PDB entry 1F4O | X-ray diffraction, 2.50 A resolution | chains A and B

# Chain A (and B)
Name: Grancalcin
Source organism: Homo sapiens
Notes: chain B of this document is another copy of the same molecule, construct and numbering; everything in this record applies to it too
Reference sequence: P28676 (GRAN_HUMAN); numbering as in UniProt (aligned over 53-217)
Chain sequence (165 residues; row label = number of the first residue in the row):
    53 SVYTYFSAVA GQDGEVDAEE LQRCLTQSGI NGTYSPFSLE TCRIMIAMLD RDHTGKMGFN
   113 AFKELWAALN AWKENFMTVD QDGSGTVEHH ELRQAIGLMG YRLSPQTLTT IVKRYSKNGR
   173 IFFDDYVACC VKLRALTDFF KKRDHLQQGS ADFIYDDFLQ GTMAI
Construct notes: conflict Lys193 (Arg in P28676), Asp204 (Asn in P28676)
Swiss-Prot annotation at these positions:
  - binding site (Ca(2+)): Asp65, Asp69, Glu71, Asp132, Asp134, Ser136, Thr138, Glu143

# Chain A / chain B interface
Residue-residue contacts - 82 pairs, chain A then chain B:
  Glu92(A) with Glu92(B); Arg166(B), salt bridge
  Arg95(A) with Arg166(B), hydrogen bond (side chain-backbone); Asp177(B), salt bridge
  His105(A) with Lys165(B)
  Thr106(A) with Lys165(B)
  Tyr153(A) with Tyr207(B)
  Leu155(A) with Asp208(B); Leu211(B), hydrophobic
  Ser156(A) with Asp208(B), hydrogen bond
  Thr159(A) with Asp208(B), hydrogen bond; Gln212(B)
  Thr162(A) with Gln212(B), hydrogen bond; Ala216(B)
  Arg166(A) with Glu92(B), salt bridge; Arg95(B), hydrogen bond (backbone-side chain); Met215(B); Ala216(B); Ile217(B)
  Tyr167(A) with Arg95(B); Met215(B)
  Lys169(A) with Arg95(B)
  Asp177(A) with Arg95(B), salt bridge
  Cys181(A) with Met215(B)
  Lys184(A) with Thr214(B); Met215(B); Ile217(B), hydrogen bond (side chain-backbone)
  Leu185(A) with Met215(B), hydrophobic
  Leu188(A) with Phe210(B); Leu211(B), hydrophobic; Thr214(B); Met215(B), hydrophobic
  Thr189(A) with Tyr207(B), hydrogen bond
  Phe192(A) with Phe205(B); Tyr207(B); Phe210(B), hydrophobic
  Gly201(A) with Ile206(B); Tyr207(B), hydrogen bond (backbone-backbone)
  Ser202(A) with Asp204(B); Phe205(B)
  Ala203(A) with Ala203(B); Asp204(B); Phe205(B), hydrogen bond (backbone-backbone)
  Asp204(A) with Ser202(B); Ala203(B); Asp204(B)
  Phe205(A) with Phe192(B); Gly201(B); Ser202(B); Ala203(B), hydrogen bond (backbone-backbone); Phe205(B), hydrophobic
  Ile206(A) with Gly201(B)
  Tyr207(A) with Tyr153(B); Thr189(B), hydrogen bond; Phe192(B), hydrophobic; Gly201(B), hydrogen bond (backbone-backbone)
  Asp208(A) with Leu155(B); Ser156(B), hydrogen bond; Thr159(B), hydrogen bond
  Phe210(A) with Leu188(B); Phe191(B), hydrophobic; Phe192(B), hydrophobic; Phe205(B), hydrophobic; Phe210(B), hydrophobic
  Leu211(A) with Leu155(B), hydrophobic
  Gln212(A) with Gln158(B); Thr159(B); Thr162(B), hydrogen bond
  Thr214(A) with Lys184(B), hydrogen bond (backbone-side chain); Leu188(B); Thr214(B)
  Met215(A) with Ile163(B), hydrophobic; Arg166(B); Tyr167(B); Cys181(B); Lys184(B), hydrogen bond (backbone-side chain); Leu185(B), hydrophobic; Leu188(B), hydrophobic
  Ala216(A) with Thr162(B); Arg166(B), hydrogen bond (backbone-side chain)
  Ile217(A) with Arg166(B), hydrogen bond (backbone-side chain); Lys184(B), hydrogen bond (backbone-side chain)
Interface residues without a listed pair, chain A (40 interface residues in all): Leu91, Gln158, Ile163, Lys165, Ser168, Phe191
Interface residues without a listed pair, chain B (39 interface residues in all): Leu91, His105, Thr106, Lys169

# In short
40 residues of chain A and 39 residues of chain B are in contact, with 20 hydrogen bonds and 4 salt bridges.
Polar pairs include Glu92(A)-Arg166(B), Arg95(A)-Asp177(B) and Arg95(A)-Arg166(B). From UniProt: 8
Ca2+-binding residues on chain A.
Both chains are Grancalcin (Homo sapiens). Entry 1F4O (Crystal structure of grancalcin with bound calcium) was
determined by X-ray diffraction (same publication as 1F4Q).
